Entry 3QDM (X-ray diffraction, 2.80 A resolution); this record covers chains C and E of the 5 polymer chains in the assembly.

== Chain C ==
Name: MART-1(27-35) peptide
Notes: engineered mutation(s): A27L
Chain sequence (10 residues; row label = number of the first residue in the row):
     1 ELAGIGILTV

== Chain E ==
Name: DMF4 beta chain
Source organism: Homo sapiens
Chain sequence (242 residues; row label = number of the first residue in the row):
     2 AGITQSPRHKVTETGTPVTLRCHQTENHRYMYWYRQDPGHGLRLIHYSYG
    52 VKDTDKGEVSDGYSVSRSKTEDFLLTLESATSSQTSVYFCAISEVGVGQP
   102 QHFGDGTRLSILEDLNKVFPPEVAVFEPSEAEISHTQKATLVCLATGFYP
   152 DHVELSWWVNGKEVHSGVCTDPQPLKEQPALNDSRYALSSRLRVSATFWQ
   202 DPRNHFRCQVQFYGLSENDEWTQDRAKPVTQIVSAEAWGRAD
Cystine bridges: Cys23-Cys91, Cys144-Cys209

== How chain C and chain E interact ==
Residue-residue contacts (10):
  Gly4(C) - Val98(E)
  Gly4(C) - Gly99(E)
  Ile5(C) - Val98(E)
  Gly6(C) - Val98(E)
  Ile7(C) - Gly97(E)
  Ile7(C) - Val98(E)  hydrogen bond (backbone-backbone)
  Ile7(C) - Gln100(E)
  Leu8(C) - Glu95(E)
  Leu8(C) - Val96(E)
  Thr9(C) - Val96(E)  hydrogen bond (side chain-backbone)
Other interface residues (no listed pair), chain C (7 interface residues in all): Ala3
From the paper, about this interface:
  - residue pairs: Val96(E)-Thr9(C) (hydrogen bond), Val98(E)-Ile7(C) (hydrogen bond)

== Summary ==
7 residues of chain C and 6 residues of chain E are in contact; the contacts include 2 hydrogen bonds. Polar
contacts include Thr9(C)-Val96(E) and Ile7(C)-Val98(E). The paper describes hydrogen bonds between Val96(E)
and Thr9(C) and Val98(E) and Ile7(C).
Chain C is MART-1(27-35) peptide and chain E is DMF4 beta chain (Homo sapiens); the structure, The complex
between TCR DMF4 and human Class I MHC HLA-A2 with the bound MART-1(26-35)(A27L) decameric ..., was determined
by X-ray diffraction (same publication as 3QEQ and 3QEU).
